Entry 7UX4 (X-ray diffraction, 2.23 A resolution); this record covers chains A and B of the 4 polymer chains in the assembly.

# Chain A
Name: Secondary-alcohol dehydrogenase
From: Thermoanaerobacter pseudethanolicus
Notes: EC 1.1.1.80
UniProtKB: P14941 (ADH_THEBR); residues 1-352 here = UniProt positions 1-352
Sequence (352 residues; numbered 1 to 352; the number before each row is that of its first residue):
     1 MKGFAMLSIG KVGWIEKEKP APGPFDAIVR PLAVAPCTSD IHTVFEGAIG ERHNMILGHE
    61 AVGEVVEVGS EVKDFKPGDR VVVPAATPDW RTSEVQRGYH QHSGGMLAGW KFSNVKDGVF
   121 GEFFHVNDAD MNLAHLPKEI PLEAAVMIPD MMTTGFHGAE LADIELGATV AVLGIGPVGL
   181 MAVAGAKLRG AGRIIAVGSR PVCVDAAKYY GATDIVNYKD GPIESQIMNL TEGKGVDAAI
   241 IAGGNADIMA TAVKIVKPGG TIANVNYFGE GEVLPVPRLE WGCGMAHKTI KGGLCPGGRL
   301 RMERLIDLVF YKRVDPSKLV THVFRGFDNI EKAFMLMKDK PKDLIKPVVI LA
Disordered / not traced: 1-2
Differences from the reference sequence: engineered mutation Ala-86 (Ile in P14941)
Swiss-Prot annotation at these positions:
  - binding site (Zn(2+)): Cys-37, His-59, Asp-150
  - binding site (NADP(+)): Ile-175 to Val-178, Gly-198 to Arg-200, Tyr-218, Val-265 to Tyr-267, Lys-340
Metal / ion sites: Zn2+: Cys-37, His-59, Glu-60, Asp-150; K+ site 1: Tyr-99 (shared with Gly-259(B), Gly-260(B), His-287(B), Thr-289(B) of chain B); K+ site 2: Gly-259, Gly-260, His-287, Thr-289 (shared with Tyr-99(B) of chain B)
Small-molecule neighbours:
  - NADP (NAP; NADP nicotinamide-adenine-dinucleotide phosphate): Cys-37, Thr-38, Ser-39, His-42, Asp-150, Met-151, Thr-154, Gly-174, Ile-175, Gly-176, Pro-177, Val-178, Gly-179, Val-197, Ser-199, Arg-200, Ile-223, Ala-242, Gly-243, Gly-244, Ile-248, Val-265, Asn-266, Tyr-267, Gly-293, Leu-294, Cys-295, Lys-340
  - (1S,3S)-3-methylcyclohexan-1-ol (NWO): Cys-37, Ser-39, His-59, Ala-85, Trp-110, Asp-150, Leu-294, Cys-295

# Chain B
Name: NADP-dependent isopropanol dehydrogenase
From: Thermoanaerobacter pseudethanolicus
Notes: EC 1.1.1.80; engineered mutation(s): I86A
UniProtKB: P14941 (ADH_THEBR); residue numbers follow UniProt; this construct covers 1-352
Sequence (352 residues; each row starts with the number of its first residue):
     1 MKGFAMLSIG KVGWIEKEKP APGPFDAIVR PLAVAPCTSD IHTVFEGAIG ERHNMILGHE
    61 AVGEVVEVGS EVKDFKPGDR VVVPAATPDW RTSEVQRGYH QHSGGMLAGW KFSNVKDGVF
   121 GEFFHVNDAD MNLAHLPKEI PLEAAVMIPD MMTTGFHGAE LADIELGATV AVLGIGPVGL
   181 MAVAGAKLRG AGRIIAVGSR PVCVDAAKYY GATDIVNYKD GPIESQIMNL TEGKGVDAAI
   241 IAGGNADIMA TAVKIVKPGG TIANVNYFGE GEVLPVPRLE WGCGMAHKTI KGGLCPGGRL
   301 RMERLIDLVF YKRVDPSKLV THVFRGFDNI EKAFMLMKDK PKDLIKPVVI LA
Differences from the reference sequence: conflict Ala-86 (Ile in P14941)
Modified residues: Met-1 (N-formylmethionine; FME)
Swiss-Prot annotation at these positions:
  - binding site (Zn(2+)): Cys-37, His-59, Asp-150
  - binding site (NADP(+)): Ile-175 to Val-178, Gly-198 to Arg-200, Tyr-218, Val-265 to Tyr-267, Lys-340
Metal / ion sites: Zn2+: Cys-37, His-59, Glu-60, Asp-150 (together with (1S,3S)-3-methylcyclohexan-1-ol); K+ site 1: Tyr-99 (shared with Gly-259(A), Gly-260(A), His-287(A), Thr-289(A) of chain A); K+ site 2: Gly-259, Gly-260, His-287, Thr-289 (shared with Tyr-99(A) of chain A); K+ site 3 near Asp-307 (its only coordinating residue here)
Small-molecule neighbours:
  - NADP (NAP; NADP nicotinamide-adenine-dinucleotide phosphate): Cys-37, Thr-38, Ser-39, His-42, Asp-150, Met-151, Thr-154, Gly-174, Ile-175, Gly-176, Pro-177, Val-178, Gly-179, Val-197, Ser-199, Arg-200, Tyr-218, Ile-223, Ala-242, Gly-243, Gly-244, Ile-248, Val-265, Asn-266, Tyr-267, Gly-293, Leu-294, Cys-295, Lys-340
  - (1S,3S)-3-methylcyclohexan-1-ol (NWO): Cys-37, Ser-39, His-59, Ala-85, Trp-110, Asp-150, Leu-294, Cys-295

# Interface between chain A and chain B
Pairs across the interface - 88 pairs, chain A then chain B:
  Arg-97(A) / Lys-257(B)
  Arg-97(A) / Pro-258(B)  hydrogen bond (side chain-backbone)
  Tyr-99(A) / Gly-259(B)  hydrogen bond (side chain-backbone)
  Tyr-99(A) / His-287(B)
  Gln-101(A) / His-287(B)
  His-102(A) / Pro-258(B)
  His-102(A) / Met-285(B)  hydrogen bond (side chain-backbone)
  His-102(A) / Ala-286(B)  hydrogen bond (side chain-backbone)
  His-102(A) / His-287(B)  hydrogen bond
  Met-106(A) / Leu-279(B)
  Met-106(A) / Gly-282(B)
  Met-106(A) / Ala-286(B)  hydrophobic
  Leu-107(A) / Gly-282(B)
  Leu-107(A) / Met-285(B)
  His-157(A) / His-287(B)  hydrogen bond
  Met-249(A) / Trp-281(B)  hydrophobic
  Lys-257(A) / Arg-97(B)
  Pro-258(A) / Arg-97(B)  hydrogen bond (backbone-side chain)
  Pro-258(A) / His-102(B)
  Gly-259(A) / Tyr-99(B)  hydrogen bond (backbone-side chain)
  Asn-264(A) / Gly-284(B)  hydrogen bond (side chain-backbone)
  Asn-266(A) / Cys-283(B)
  Tyr-267(A) / Cys-283(B)  hydrophobic
  Tyr-267(A) / Met-285(B)  hydrophobic
  Phe-268(A) / Arg-278(B)  hydrogen bond (backbone-side chain)
  Phe-268(A) / Cys-283(B)  hydrogen bond (backbone-backbone)
  Gly-269(A) / Arg-278(B)
  Glu-270(A) / Arg-278(B)
  Gly-271(A) / Arg-278(B)  hydrogen bond (backbone-side chain)
  Glu-272(A) / Pro-277(B)
  Glu-272(A) / Arg-278(B)  hydrogen bond (backbone-backbone)
  Val-273(A) / Pro-275(B)  hydrophobic
  Val-273(A) / Val-276(B)
  Leu-274(A) / Leu-274(B)
  Leu-274(A) / Val-276(B)  hydrogen bond (backbone-backbone)
  Leu-274(A) / Trp-281(B)  hydrophobic
  Pro-275(A) / Val-273(B)  hydrophobic
  Val-276(A) / Val-273(B)
  Val-276(A) / Leu-274(B)  hydrogen bond (backbone-backbone)
  Val-276(A) / Val-276(B)  hydrophobic
  Pro-277(A) / Glu-272(B)
  Arg-278(A) / Phe-268(B)  hydrogen bond (side chain-backbone)
  Arg-278(A) / Gly-269(B)  hydrogen bond (side chain-backbone)
  Arg-278(A) / Glu-270(B)
  Arg-278(A) / Gly-271(B)  hydrogen bond (side chain-backbone)
  Arg-278(A) / Glu-272(B)  hydrogen bond (backbone-backbone)
  Leu-279(A) / Met-106(B)
  Trp-281(A) / Leu-274(B)  hydrophobic
  Trp-281(A) / Ile-290(B)  hydrophobic
  Gly-282(A) / Met-106(B)
  Gly-282(A) / Leu-107(B)
  Cys-283(A) / Asn-266(B)
  Cys-283(A) / Tyr-267(B)  hydrophobic
  Cys-283(A) / Phe-268(B)  hydrogen bond (backbone-backbone)
  Gly-284(A) / Asn-264(B)  hydrogen bond (backbone-side chain)
  Gly-284(A) / Gly-292(B)
  Gly-284(A) / Gly-293(B)  hydrogen bond (backbone-backbone)
  Met-285(A) / His-102(B)
  Met-285(A) / Leu-107(B)
  Met-285(A) / Tyr-267(B)  hydrophobic
  Met-285(A) / Gly-292(B)
  Met-285(A) / Gly-293(B)
  Met-285(A) / Leu-294(B)  hydrogen bond (backbone-backbone)
  Ala-286(A) / His-102(B)  hydrogen bond (backbone-side chain)
  Ala-286(A) / Met-106(B)  hydrophobic
  Ala-286(A) / Gly-292(B)  hydrogen bond (backbone-backbone)
  His-287(A) / Tyr-99(B)
  His-287(A) / Gln-101(B)  hydrogen bond
  His-287(A) / His-102(B)  hydrogen bond
  His-287(A) / His-157(B)  hydrogen bond
  His-287(A) / Gly-292(B)  hydrogen bond (backbone-backbone)
  His-287(A) / Gly-293(B)
  His-287(A) / Leu-294(B)
  Thr-289(A) / Thr-289(B)
  Thr-289(A) / Ile-290(B)
  Ile-290(A) / Trp-281(B)  hydrophobic
  Ile-290(A) / Thr-289(B)
  Ile-290(A) / Ile-290(B)  hydrogen bond (backbone-backbone)
  Gly-292(A) / Trp-281(B)
  Gly-292(A) / Gly-284(B)
  Gly-292(A) / Met-285(B)
  Gly-292(A) / Ala-286(B)  hydrogen bond (backbone-backbone)
  Gly-292(A) / His-287(B)  hydrogen bond (backbone-backbone)
  Gly-293(A) / Gly-284(B)  hydrogen bond (backbone-backbone)
  Gly-293(A) / Met-285(B)
  Gly-293(A) / His-287(B)
  Leu-294(A) / Met-285(B)  hydrogen bond (backbone-backbone)
  Leu-294(A) / His-287(B)
Interface residues without a listed pair, chain A (44 interface residues in all): Leu-161, Asp-237, Val-265, Glu-280, Lys-288, Lys-291
Interface residues without a listed pair, chain B (43 interface residues in all): Leu-161, Asp-237, Met-249, Glu-280, Lys-288, Lys-291

# Summary
Chain A and chain B form an interface of 44 and 43 residues respectively; the contacts include 34 hydrogen
bonds. Among the polar pairs are Arg-97(A)/Pro-258(B), Tyr-99(A)/Gly-259(B) and His-102(A)/Met-285(B). Ligands
of chain A: NADP and (1S,3S)-3-methylcyclohexan-1-ol. Chain B binds NADP and (1S,3S)-3-methylcyclohexan-1-ol.
Here chain A is Secondary-alcohol dehydrogenase and chain B is NADP-dependent isopropanol dehydrogenase, both
from Thermoanaerobacter pseudethanolicus. Entry 7UX4 (Crystallographic snapshots of ternary complexes of
thermophilic secondary alcohol dehydrogenase from Thermoanaerobacter pseudoethanolicus reveal the dynamics
...) was determined by X-ray diffraction together with 7UUT and 7UTC from the same study.
